Entry 5U81 (X-ray diffraction, 1.40 A resolution); this record covers chain A.

# Chain A
Protein: Acid ceramidase isoform b
Organism: Heterocephalus glaber
Notes: EC 3.5.1.23
Reference sequence: A0A0P6JG37 (A0A0P6JG37_HETGA); residues 22-395 here = UniProt positions 22-395
Sequence (384 residues; row label = number of the first residue in the row):
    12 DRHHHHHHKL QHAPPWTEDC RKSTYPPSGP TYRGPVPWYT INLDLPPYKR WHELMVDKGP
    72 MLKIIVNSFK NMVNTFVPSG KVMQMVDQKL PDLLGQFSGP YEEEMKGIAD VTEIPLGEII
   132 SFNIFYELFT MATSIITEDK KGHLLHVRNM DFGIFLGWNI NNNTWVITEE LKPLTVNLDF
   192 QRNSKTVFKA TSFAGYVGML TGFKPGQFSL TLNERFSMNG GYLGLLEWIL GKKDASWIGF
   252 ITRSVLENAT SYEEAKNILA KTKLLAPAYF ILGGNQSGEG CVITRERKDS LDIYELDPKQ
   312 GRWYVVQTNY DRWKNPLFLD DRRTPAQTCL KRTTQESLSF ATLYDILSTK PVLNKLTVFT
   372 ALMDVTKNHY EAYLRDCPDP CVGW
Unresolved in the structure: 12-26
Construct notes: expression tag (12-21); engineered mutation Ala-143 (Cys in A0A0P6JG37), Ser-348 (Asn in A0A0P6JG37)
Swiss-Prot annotation at these positions:
  - site (Important for catalytic activity): Asp-162, Asn-320, Arg-333
  - glycosylation (N-linked (GlcNAc...) asparagine): Asn-173, Asn-259, Asn-286
Cystine bridges: Cys-31/Cys-340, Cys-388/Cys-392
Glycans and other covalent adducts: glycan linked to Asn-173; N-acetylglucosamine (NAG) linked to Asn-259, Asn-286
Reported in the primary citation:
  - contacts within the chain: Asp-162/Arg-333 (salt bridge)
  - catalytic residues: Thr-141, Arg-159, Asp-162, Asn-320, Arg-333
  - conformationally variable residues (order/disorder transition): Thr-141 to Met-142

# In short
N-acetylglucosamine is covalently linked to Asn-259 and Asn-286. From the paper: catalytic residues Thr-141,
Arg-159 and Asp-162 among others; conformational variability at Thr-141.
Chain A is Acid ceramidase isoform b (Heterocephalus glaber); the structure, Acid ceramidase (ASAH1, aCDase)
from naked mole rat, Cys143Ala, uncleaved, was determined by X-ray diffraction together with 5U7Z and 5U84
from the same study.
